Entry 6ILE (X-ray diffraction, 2.90 A resolution); this record covers chains A and B of the 3 polymer chains in the assembly.

Chain A:
Name: MHC class I antigen
Source organism: Pteropus alecto
Notes: engineered mutation(s): 52M, 53D, 54L deleted
UniProtKB: A0A125R585 (A0A125R585_PTEAL); aligned to UniProt positions 25-300 over residues 1-276 (the alignment contains insertions or deletions, so no single offset holds)
Amino-acid sequence (276 residues; numbered 1 to 276; the number before each row is that of its first residue):
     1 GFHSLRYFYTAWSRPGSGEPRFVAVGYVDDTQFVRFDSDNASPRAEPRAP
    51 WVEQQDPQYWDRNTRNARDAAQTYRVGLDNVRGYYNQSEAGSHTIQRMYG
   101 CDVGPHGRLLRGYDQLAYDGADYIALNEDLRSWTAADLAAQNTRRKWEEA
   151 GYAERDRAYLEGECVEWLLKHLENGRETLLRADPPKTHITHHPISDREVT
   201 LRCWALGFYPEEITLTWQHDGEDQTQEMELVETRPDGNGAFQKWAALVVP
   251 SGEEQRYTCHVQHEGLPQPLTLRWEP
Cystine bridges: Cys-101/Cys-164, Cys-203/Cys-259

Chain B:
Name: Beta-2-microglobulin
Source organism: Pteropus alecto
Amino-acid sequence (98 residues; each row starts with the number of its first residue):
     1 EPRTPKIQVYSRHPAENGKPNYLNCYVYGFHPPQIEIDLLKNGQKMKTEQ
    51 SDLSFSKDWSFYLLVHTDFTPSTVDEYSCRVNHSSLAAPHMVKWDRNN
Cystine bridges: Cys-25/Cys-79

Interface between chain A and chain B:
Pairs across the interface (57; chain A residue first):
  Phe-8(A) with Ser-54(B); Phe-55(B), hydrophobic
  Tyr-9(A) with Phe-55(B)
  Thr-10(A) with Leu-53(B); Phe-55(B); Phe-61(B)
  Trp-12(A) with Pro-33(B), hydrophobic; Gln-34(B)
  Arg-14(A) with Gln-34(B)
  Val-23(A) with Leu-53(B)
  Val-25(A) with Asp-52(B); Ser-54(B)
  Tyr-27(A) with Ser-54(B); Tyr-62(B), hydrogen bond
  Gln-32(A) with Asp-52(B)
  Arg-35(A) with Asp-52(B), salt bridge
  Thr-94(A) with His-31(B); Pro-33(B)
  Gln-96(A) with His-31(B), hydrogen bond; Phe-55(B); Trp-59(B), hydrogen bond (side chain-backbone); Phe-61(B)
  Arg-97(A) with Phe-55(B)
  Met-98(A) with Phe-55(B), hydrophobic; Ser-56(B); Lys-57(B); Trp-59(B), hydrophobic
  Arg-111(A) with Lys-57(B)
  Gln-115(A) with Trp-59(B)
  Ala-117(A) with Trp-59(B), hydrophobic
  Asp-119(A) with His-31(B)
  Gly-120(A) with Arg-3(B), hydrogen bond (backbone-side chain); His-31(B), hydrogen bond (backbone-side chain); Trp-59(B)
  Asp-122(A) with Trp-59(B), hydrogen bond
  Arg-202(A) with Asn-97(B), hydrogen bond (side chain-backbone)
  Trp-204(A) with Asn-97(B); Asn-98(B)
  Val-231(A) with Gln-8(B)
  Glu-232(A) with Lys-6(B), salt bridge; Gln-8(B), hydrogen bond (backbone-side chain); Tyr-28(B), hydrogen bond
  Thr-233(A) with Tyr-26(B)
  Arg-234(A) with Gln-8(B), hydrogen bond; Tyr-10(B); Tyr-26(B); Asn-98(B), hydrogen bond (side chain-backbone)
  Pro-235(A) with Tyr-10(B), hydrogen bond (backbone-side chain); Tyr-26(B)
  Asp-236(A) with Arg-12(B), hydrogen bond (backbone-side chain); Asn-24(B)
  Gly-237(A) with Arg-12(B)
  Asn-238(A) with Arg-12(B)
  Gln-242(A) with Tyr-10(B); Ser-11(B); Arg-12(B), hydrogen bond (side chain-backbone)
  Trp-244(A) with Asn-98(B), hydrogen bond (side chain-backbone)
Also at the interface, not in a pair above, chain A (36 interface residues in all): Arg-6, Arg-48, Leu-116, His-192
Also at the interface, not in a pair above, chain B (25 interface residues in all): Glu-1, Leu-64

Summary:
36 residues of chain A and 25 residues of chain B are in contact; the contacts include 15 hydrogen bonds and 2
salt bridges. Among the polar pairs are Arg-35(A)/Asp-52(B), Glu-232(A)/Lys-6(B) and Tyr-27(A)/Tyr-62(B).
Here chain A is MHC class I antigen and chain B is Beta-2-microglobulin, both from Pteropus alecto. Entry 6ILE
(Crystal structure of a mutant ptal-N*01:01 for 2.9 angstrom, 52M 53D 54L deleted) was determined by X-ray
diffraction (same publication as 6ILC, 6ILF and 6ILG).
